PDB entry 4A0V | electron microscopy, 10.70 A resolution (very low resolution: no residue pairs are listed; an interface is given only as per-side residue counts) | chains B and F of the 16 polymer chains in the assembly

# Chain B (and F)
Name: T-complex protein 1 subunit beta
From: Bos taurus
Notes: chain F of this document is another copy of the same molecule, construct and numbering; everything in this record applies to it too
UniProtKB: Q3ZBH0 (TCPB_BOVIN); residues 1-513 here correspond to UniProt positions 14-526 (UniProt number = residue number + 13)
Amino-acid sequence (513 residues; numbered 1 to 513; the number before each row is that of its first residue):
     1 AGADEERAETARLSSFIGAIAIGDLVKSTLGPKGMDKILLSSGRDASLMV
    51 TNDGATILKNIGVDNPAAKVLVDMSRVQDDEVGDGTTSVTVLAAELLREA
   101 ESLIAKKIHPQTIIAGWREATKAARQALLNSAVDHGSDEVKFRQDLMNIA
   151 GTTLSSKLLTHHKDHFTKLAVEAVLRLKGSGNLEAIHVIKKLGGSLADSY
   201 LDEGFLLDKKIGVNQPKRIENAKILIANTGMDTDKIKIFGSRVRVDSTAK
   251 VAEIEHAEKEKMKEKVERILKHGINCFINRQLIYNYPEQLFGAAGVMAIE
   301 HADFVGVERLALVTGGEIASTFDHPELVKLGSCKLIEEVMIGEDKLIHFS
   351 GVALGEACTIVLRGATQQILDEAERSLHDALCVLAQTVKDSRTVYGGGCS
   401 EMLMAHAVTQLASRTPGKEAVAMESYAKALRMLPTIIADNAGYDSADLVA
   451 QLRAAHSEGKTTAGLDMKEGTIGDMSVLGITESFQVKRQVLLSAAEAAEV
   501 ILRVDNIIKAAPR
Not modelled in the structure: 232-260 (chain F: 233-256)
UniProt features mapped onto this chain:
  - binding site (ADP): Gly31, Gly85, Thr86, Thr87, Ser88, Ser155, Ser156, Gly397, Glu482, Lys487
  - binding site (ATP): Gly31, Gly85, Thr86, Thr87, Glu482, Lys487
  - binding site (Mg(2+)): Asp84
  - modified residue: Ser47 (Phosphoserine), Lys141 (N6-acetyllysine), Lys168 (N6-acetyllysine), Ser247 (Phosphoserine), Thr248 (Phosphothreonine)
  - cross-link: Lys235 (Glycyl lysine isopeptide (Lys-Gly) (interchain with G-Cter in SUMO2))

# Chain B / chain F interface
At this resolution (11 A) residue pairs are not listed: 30 residues of chain B and 29 of chain F lie at the interface.

# Summary
The interface between chain B and chain F involves 30 residues on one side and 29 on the other. Curated
annotation (UniProt) lists 10 ADP-binding residues, 6 ATP-binding residues and Mg2+-binding residue Asp84(B)
on chain B.
Both chains are T-complex protein 1 subunit beta (Bos taurus). Entry 4A0V (model refined against the
Symmetry-free cryo-EM map of TRiC-AMP-PNP) was determined by electron microscopy together with 4A0O, 4A0W and
4A13 from the same study.
